8DW6 - chains B and M of the 9 polymer chains in the assembly; structure by electron microscopy, 3.50 A resolution.

# Chain B
Protein: DnaB-like replicative helicase
Source organism: Escherichia phage T4
UniProtKB: P04530 (HELIC_BPT4); residues 1-475 here = UniProt positions 1-475
Amino-acid sequence (475 residues; numbered 1 to 475; the number before each row is that of its first residue):
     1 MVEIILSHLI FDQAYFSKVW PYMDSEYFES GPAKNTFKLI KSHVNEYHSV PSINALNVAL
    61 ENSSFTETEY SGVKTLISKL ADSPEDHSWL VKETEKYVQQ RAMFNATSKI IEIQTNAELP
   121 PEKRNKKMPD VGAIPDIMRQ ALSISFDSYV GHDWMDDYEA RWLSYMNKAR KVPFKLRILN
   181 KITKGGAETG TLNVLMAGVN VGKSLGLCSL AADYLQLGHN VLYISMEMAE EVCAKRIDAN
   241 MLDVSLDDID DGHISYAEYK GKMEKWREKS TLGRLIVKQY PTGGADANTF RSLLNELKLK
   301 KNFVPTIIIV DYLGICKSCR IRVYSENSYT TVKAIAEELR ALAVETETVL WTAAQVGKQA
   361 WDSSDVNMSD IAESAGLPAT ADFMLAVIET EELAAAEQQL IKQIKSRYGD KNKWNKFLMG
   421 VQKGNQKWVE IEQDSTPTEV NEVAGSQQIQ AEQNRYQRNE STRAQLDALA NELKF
Unresolved in the structure: 433-475
Ion coordination: Mg2+: Ser204, Glu227 (together with ATP-gamma-S)
Residues lining bound ligands:
  - ATP-gamma-S (AGS; phosphothiophosphoric acid-adenylate ester), molecule 1: Gly198, Val199, Asn200, Val201, Gly202, Lys203, Ser204, Leu205, Glu227, Arg236, Leu246, Asp247, Tyr312, Gln355, Lys423, Gln426
  - ATP-gamma-S (AGS), molecule 2: Pro378, Ala379, Lys405, Ser406, Arg407, Tyr408, Gly409, Asp410
Swiss-Prot annotation at these positions:
  - region: Tyr456 to Phe475 (Interaction with the helicase assembly factor)
  - binding site (ATP): Ala197 to Ser204
  - mutagenesis: Leu192 (L192Q: Partially suppresses phage growth inhibition by extra copies of bacterial AbpA-AbpB), Asp213 (D213Y: Partially suppresses phage growth inhibition by extra copies of bacterial AbpA-AbpB)

# Chain M
Molecule: 12-nt DNA strand
Sequence (12 nucleotides; row label = number of the first residue in the row):
     6 TTTTTTTTTT TT

# Chain B / chain M interface
Pairs across the interface (7; chain B residue first):
  Tyr329(B) with DT14(M), phosphate contact; DT15(M), phosphate contact
  Lys358(B) with DT17(M), salt bridge to the phosphate
  Ala372(B) with DT15(M), phosphate contact; DT16(M), phosphate contact
  Ser374(B) with DT15(M), phosphate contact
  Ala375(B) with DT15(M), hydrogen bond to the phosphate
Interface residues without a listed pair, chain B (7 interface residues in all): Ile371, Glu373

# In short
Chain B and chain M form an interface of 7 and 4 residues respectively; the contacts include 1 hydrogen bond
and 1 salt bridge. Polar pairs include Ala375(B)-DT15(M) and Lys358(B)-DT17(M). Bound to chain B: ATP-gamma-S.
Chain B is DnaB-like replicative helicase (Escherichia phage T4) and chain M is a 12-nt DNA strand; the
structure, T4 bacteriophage primosome with single-strand DNA, State 3, was determined by electron microscopy,
deposited together with 8DTP, 8DUE, 8DVF, 8DVI, 8DWJ, 8G0Z and 8GAO.
